Entry 7Q8Z (X-ray diffraction, 1.57 A resolution); this record covers chain A.

# Chain A
Name: Tau-tubulin kinase 2
Organism: Homo sapiens
Notes: EC 2.7.11.1
Reference sequence: Q6IQ55 (TTBK2_HUMAN); residue numbers follow UniProt; this construct covers 1-299
Sequence (300 residues; row label = number of the first residue in the row; numbering starts at 0):
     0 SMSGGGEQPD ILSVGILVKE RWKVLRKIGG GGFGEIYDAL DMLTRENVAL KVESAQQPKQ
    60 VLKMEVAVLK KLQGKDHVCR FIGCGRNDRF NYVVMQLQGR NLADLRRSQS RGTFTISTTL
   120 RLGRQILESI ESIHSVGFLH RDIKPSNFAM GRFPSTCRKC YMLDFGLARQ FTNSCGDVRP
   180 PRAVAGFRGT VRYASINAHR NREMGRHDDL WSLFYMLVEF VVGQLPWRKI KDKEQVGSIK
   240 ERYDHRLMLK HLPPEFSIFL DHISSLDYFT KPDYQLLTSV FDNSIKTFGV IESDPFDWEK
Unresolved in the structure: 0-5
Construct notes: expression tag (0); conflict Pro8 (Leu in Q6IQ55)
Ligand contacts: 9IK (N-(4-phenoxyphenyl)-7H-pyrrolo[2,3-d]pyrimidin-4-amine): Ile27, Gly28, Ile35, Ala48, Lys50, Cys78, Met94, Gln95, Leu96, Gln97, Gly98, Asn100, Ala102, Asp103, Ser145, Leu162
From the paper describing this entry:
  - binding site for 9IK: Gln95, Gln97, Gly98, Asn100

# Overview
Ligands of chain A: compound 9IK. The paper reports a binding site for 9IK at Gln95, Gln97 and Gly98 among
others.
Chain A is Tau-tubulin kinase 2 (Homo sapiens); the structure, Crystal structure of TTBK2 in complex with
VNG1.33 (compound 27), was determined by X-ray diffraction (same publication as 7QHW, 7Q8V, 7Q8W, 7Q8Y and
7Q90).
